Entry 5BTA (X-ray diffraction, 2.55 A resolution); this record covers chains C and E of the 8 polymer chains in the assembly.

Chain C:
Name: DNA gyrase subunit A
Organism: Mycobacterium tuberculosis (strain ATCC 25618 / H37Rv)
Notes: EC 5.99.1.3; fragment: GyrA 2-500 with IGSG C-terminal tag
Reference sequence: P9WG47 (GYRA_MYCTU); residues 2-500 here = UniProt positions 2-500
Chain sequence (503 residues; each row starts with the number of its first residue):
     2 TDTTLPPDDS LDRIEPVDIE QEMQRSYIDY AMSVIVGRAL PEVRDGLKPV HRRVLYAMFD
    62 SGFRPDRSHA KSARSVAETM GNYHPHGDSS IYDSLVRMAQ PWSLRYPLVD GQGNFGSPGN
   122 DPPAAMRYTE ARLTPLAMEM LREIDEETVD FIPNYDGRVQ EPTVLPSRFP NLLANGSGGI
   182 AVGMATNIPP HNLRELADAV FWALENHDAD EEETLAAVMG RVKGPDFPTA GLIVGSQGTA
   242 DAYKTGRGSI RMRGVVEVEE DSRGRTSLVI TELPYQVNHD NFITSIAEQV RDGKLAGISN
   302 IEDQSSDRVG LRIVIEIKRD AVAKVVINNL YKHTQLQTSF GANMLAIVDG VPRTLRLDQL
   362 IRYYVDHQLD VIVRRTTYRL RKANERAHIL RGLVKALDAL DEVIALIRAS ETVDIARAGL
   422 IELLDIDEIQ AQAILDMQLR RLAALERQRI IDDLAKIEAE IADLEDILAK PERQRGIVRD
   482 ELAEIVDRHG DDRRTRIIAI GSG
Not modelled in the structure: 2-14, 502-504
Sequence notes: engineered mutation Ser90 (Ala in P9WG47); expression tag (501-504)
Modified residues: Tyr129 (O-phosphotyrosine; PTR)
Curated features (UniProtKB/Swiss-Prot):
  - active site: Tyr129 (O-(5'-phospho-DNA)-tyrosine intermediate)
  - modified residue: Thr2 (N-acetylthreonine)
  - natural variant: Ser91 (S91P: Confers ciprofloxacin resistance, in clinical isolate), Asp94 (D94A: Confers ciprofloxacin resistance, in clinical isolate; D94G: Confers ciprofloxacin resistance, in clinical isolate; D94H: Confers ciprofloxacin resistance, in clinical isolate ...)
  - mutagenesis: Thr80 (T80A: Slight resistance to fluoroquinolones. Hypersusceptibile, 2- to 14-fold higher sensitivity to fluoroquinolones, 2- to 8-fold more efficient in fluoroquinolone-induced DNA cleavage ...), Gly88 (G88A: Confers fluoroquinolone resistance, IC(50) is 2- to 26-fold higher than wild-type ...), Asp94 (D94G/H: 25- 45-fold increased resistance to fluoroquinolones, 4- to 8-fold reduction in fluoroquinolone-induced DNA cleavage ...)
Reported in the primary citation:
  - binding site for moxifloxacin: Ser90

Chain E:
Molecule: DNA substrate 24-mer GGTCATGAATGACTATGCACGTAA
Organism: synthetic construct
Sequence (24 nucleotides; numbered 1 to 24; the number before each row is that of its first residue):
     1 GGTCATGAAT GACTATGCAC GTAA
Not modelled in the structure: 1-2, 24

How chain C and chain E interact:
Residue-residue contacts - 15 pairs, chain C then chain E:
  Tyr28(C) with DC18(E), hydrogen bond to the phosphate
  Ala126(C) with DA12(E), phosphate contact
  Arg128(C) with DG11(E), sugar contact
  Tyr129(C) with DG11(E), sugar contact
  Ile181(C) with DC18(E), base contact; DA19(E), base contact
  Ala182(C) with DC18(E), phosphate contact; DA19(E), sugar contact
  Val183(C) with DC18(E), phosphate contact
  Gly184(C) with DC18(E), phosphate contact; DA19(E), hydrogen bond to the phosphate
  Met185(C) with DA19(E), sugar contact
  Ala186(C) with DA19(E), sugar contact
  Arg248(C) with DG21(E), salt bridge to the phosphate
  Lys333(C) with DA23(E), phosphate contact
Also at the interface, not in a pair above, chain C (15 interface residues in all): Pro124, Ser250, Ser340
Also at the interface, not in a pair above, chain E (8 interface residues in all): DC20, DT22

In short:
15 residues of chain C face 8 of chain E across their interface, with 2 hydrogen bonds and 1 salt bridge.
Among the polar pairs are Tyr28(C)-DC18(E), Gly184(C)-DA19(E) and Arg248(C)-DG21(E). Curated annotation
(UniProt) lists active-site residue Tyr129(C) and 3 mutagenesis sites on chain C. The paper reports a binding
site for moxifloxacin at Ser90(C).
Here chain C is DNA gyrase subunit A (Mycobacterium tuberculosis (strain ATCC 25618 / H37Rv)) and chain E is
DNA substrate 24-mer GGTCATGAATGACTATGCACGTAA (synthetic construct). Entry 5BTA (Crystal structure of a
topoisomerase II complex) was determined by X-ray diffraction together with 5BS8, 5BTC, 5BTD, 5BTF, 5BTG,
5BTI, 5BTL and 5BTN from the same study.
